Entry 8FXP (electron microscopy, 4.04 A resolution (low resolution: residue-level contacts below are approximate; hydrogen-bond / salt-bridge calls are withheld)); this record covers chains s and AB of the 64 polymer chains in the assembly.

# Chain s
Protein: Minor capsid protein, gp10
Source organism: Agrobacterium phage Milano
Reference sequence: A0A482MFS0 (A0A482MFS0_9CAUD); numbering as in UniProt (aligned over 1-137)
Sequence (137 residues; row label = number of the first residue in the row):
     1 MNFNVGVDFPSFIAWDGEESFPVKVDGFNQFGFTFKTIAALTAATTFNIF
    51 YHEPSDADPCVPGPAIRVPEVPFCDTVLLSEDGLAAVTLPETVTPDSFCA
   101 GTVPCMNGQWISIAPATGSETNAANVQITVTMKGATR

# Chain AB
Protein: Major capsid protein, gp9
Source organism: Agrobacterium phage Milano
Reference sequence: A0A482MFS6 (A0A482MFS6_9CAUD); residues 1-465 here = UniProt positions 1-465
Sequence (465 residues; numbered 1 to 465; the number before each row is that of its first residue):
     1 MANKESELNGLDDIHSDIEKLSAHVEKFSDGMDEKYKELTARFDGVKGDN
    51 DAIRKAVADATKEYAELSAKHQFFTEELAAMKARLDTPIMRSQAELDDHD
   101 RKTAIQLQRNMHEFRGGDPKEFVADESNLVDLKAYRSAVRKMLKVGIESK
   151 ERVIASMTDVERKAFEASTIGPAFFTPQVLALEVDCNIECASLLDLYGQI
   201 EVSRSTFTYMKIADYGQLGEYTCDAKCDAEFGEPGNIRHLEGKTYDYRGV
   251 FCFNRKNLQEANYDFLSFMIGAAQRSHRINRNQALMIGKGVNEPKGWLTE
   301 NCFPVFQTLPVDVNGTSTPAFLAQDWRRFVTSFPAEYGEARSVMHQNVFG
   351 YLAAMVDANGRFLFGDGDLTFTPDLVRERIRISNCLPDPTEGNTKGGTGQ
   401 DAFAAGSFVAAQAAWKTAFYAVEKRPMFFEQYEGGSSAWCVKYQFGAEDG
   451 GFVGCCEHGRILQIG
Unresolved in the structure: 1-173, 465
Disulfide bonds: C190-C385, C302-C456

# Interface between chain s and chain AB
Contacting residue pairs (20; chain s residue first):
  D8(s) with H239(AB)
  D26(s) with K295(AB)
  F28(s) with E241(AB)
  N29(s) with T206(AB); E241(AB); G242(AB); K243(AB)
  Q30(s) with T206(AB)
  M106(s) with K243(AB)
  N107(s) with V291(AB)
  G108(s) with V291(AB)
  Q109(s) with G290(AB)
  K133(s) with T206(AB)
  G134(s) with E241(AB)
  A135(s) with L240(AB); E241(AB)
  T136(s) with L240(AB); E241(AB)
  R137(s) with R238(AB); L240(AB)
Also at the interface, not in a pair above, chain s (15 interface residues in all): G27

# In short
Chain s and chain AB form an interface of 15 and 10 residues respectively.
Chain s is Minor capsid protein, gp10 and chain AB is Major capsid protein, gp9, both from Agrobacterium phage
Milano; the structure, Structure of capsid of Agrobacterium phage Milano, was determined by electron
microscopy, deposited together with 8FWE, 8FWG, 8FWM and 8FXR.
